7QN6 - chains A and B of the 8 polymer chains in the assembly; structure by electron microscopy, 2.90 A resolution.

[Chain A (and B)]
Name: Gamma-aminobutyric acid receptor subunit beta-3
From: Homo sapiens
Notes: chain B of this document is another copy of the same molecule, construct and numbering; everything in this record applies to it too
UniProt: P28472 (GBRB3_HUMAN); residues -24 to 448 here correspond to UniProt positions 1-473 (UniProt number = residue number + 25)
Chain sequence (473 residues; each row starts with the number of its first residue; numbers below 1 keep their minus sign (Met-24 is residue -24)):
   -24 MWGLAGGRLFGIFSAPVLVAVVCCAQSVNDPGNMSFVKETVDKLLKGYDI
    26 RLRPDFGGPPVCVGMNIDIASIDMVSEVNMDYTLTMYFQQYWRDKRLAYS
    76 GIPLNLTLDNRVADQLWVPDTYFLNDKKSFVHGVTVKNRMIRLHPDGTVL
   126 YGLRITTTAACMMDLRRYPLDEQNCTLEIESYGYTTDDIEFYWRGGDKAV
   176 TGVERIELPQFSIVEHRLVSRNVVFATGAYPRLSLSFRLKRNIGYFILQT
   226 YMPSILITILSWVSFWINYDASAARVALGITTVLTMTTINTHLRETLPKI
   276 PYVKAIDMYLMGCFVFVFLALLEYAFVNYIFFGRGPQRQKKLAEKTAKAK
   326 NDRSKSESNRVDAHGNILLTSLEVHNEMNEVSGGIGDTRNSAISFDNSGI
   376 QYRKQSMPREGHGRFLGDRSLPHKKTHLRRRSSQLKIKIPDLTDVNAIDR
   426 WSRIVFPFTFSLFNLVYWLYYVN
Not modelled in the structure: -24 to 6, 308-421, 448
Cystine bridges: Cys136-Cys150
Covalently attached groups: N-acetylglucosamine (NAG) linked to Asn80; glycan linked to Asn149
Swiss-Prot annotation at these positions:
  - binding site (benzamidine): Asp95 to Tyr97, Glu155 to Tyr157, Phe200
  - binding site (4-aminobutanoate): Tyr97, Glu155, Tyr157, Thr202
  - binding site (histamine): Tyr97, Ser156, Tyr157, Thr202
  - glycosylation (N-linked (GlcNAc...) asparagine): Asn8, Asn80, Asn149

[Chain A / chain B interface]
Pairs across the interface - 104 pairs, chain A then chain B:
  Met9(A) - Leu27(B)
  Met9(A) - Arg28(B)
  Met9(A) - Asp30(B)
  Met9(A) - Phe31(B)
  Met9(A) - Arg71(B)
  Val12(A) - Leu27(B)  hydrophobic
  Val12(A) - Phe31(B)  hydrophobic
  Lys13(A) - Gly22(B)
  Lys13(A) - Asp24(B)  salt bridge
  Lys13(A) - Leu27(B)
  Val16(A) - Arg26(B)
  Asp17(A) - Arg26(B)  salt bridge
  Leu20(A) - Arg26(B)
  Asp48(A) - Lys102(B)
  Tyr62(A) - Tyr97(B)  hydrogen bond
  Tyr62(A) - Leu99(B)
  Tyr62(A) - Tyr157(B)  hydrophobic
  Leu81(A) - Phe31(B)  hydrophobic
  Thr82(A) - Phe31(B)
  Thr82(A) - Gly158(B)
  Thr82(A) - Tyr159(B)
  Thr82(A) - Asp163(B)
  Leu83(A) - Arg26(B)
  Leu83(A) - Leu27(B)  hydrophobic
  Leu83(A) - Tyr159(B)
  Asp84(A) - Ile25(B)
  Asp84(A) - Arg26(B)  hydrogen bond (backbone-backbone)
  Asp84(A) - Trp92(B)
  Asp84(A) - Tyr159(B)
  Arg86(A) - Ile25(B)
  Arg86(A) - Asp89(B)  hydrogen bond (side chain-backbone)
  Arg86(A) - Leu91(B)  hydrogen bond (side chain-backbone)
  Val87(A) - Arg26(B)
  Phe105(A) - Lys102(B)
  Phe105(A) - Lys103(B)
  His107(A) - Asp101(B)  salt bridge
  His107(A) - Lys102(B)
  Val109(A) - Thr96(B)
  Val109(A) - Tyr97(B)
  Val109(A) - Phe98(B)  hydrophobic
  Val109(A) - Ser104(B)
  Val109(A) - Phe105(B)
  Val109(A) - Ile130(B)  hydrophobic
  Thr110(A) - Pro94(B)
  Thr110(A) - Thr96(B)  hydrogen bond (backbone-backbone)
  Thr110(A) - Leu128(B)
  Thr110(A) - Ile130(B)
  Val111(A) - Val93(B)  hydrophobic
  Val111(A) - Pro94(B)
  Val111(A) - Asp95(B)
  Val111(A) - Thr96(B)
  Asn113(A) - Tyr97(B)
  Asn113(A) - Tyr157(B)
  Arg114(A) - Tyr157(B)
  Met115(A) - Tyr157(B)  hydrophobic
  Met115(A) - Gly158(B)
  Met115(A) - Tyr205(B)
  Arg117(A) - Gly158(B)  hydrogen bond (side chain-backbone)
  Arg117(A) - Thr160(B)
  Arg117(A) - Thr202(B)  hydrogen bond (side chain-backbone)
  Arg117(A) - Tyr205(B)  hydrogen bond
  Leu125(A) - Thr202(B)
  Gly127(A) - Tyr157(B)
  Leu128(A) - Tyr157(B)  hydrogen bond (backbone-side chain)
  Arg129(A) - Tyr97(B)
  Arg129(A) - Phe98(B)  hydrogen bond (side chain-backbone)
  Arg129(A) - Leu99(B)  hydrogen bond (side chain-backbone)
  Arg129(A) - Asp101(B)  salt bridge
  Arg129(A) - Tyr157(B)  hydrogen bond (backbone-side chain)
  Arg180(A) - Phe200(B)
  Glu182(A) - Met137(B)
  Pro184(A) - Lys274(B)
  Pro184(A) - Pro276(B)
  Gly219(A) - Pro276(B)
  Tyr220(A) - Lys274(B)
  Tyr220(A) - Ile275(B)
  Tyr220(A) - Pro276(B)
  Leu223(A) - Arg269(B)
  Leu223(A) - Val278(B)  hydrophobic
  Leu223(A) - Met286(B)  hydrophobic
  Gln224(A) - Arg269(B)
  Leu231(A) - Phe289(B)  hydrophobic
  Ile234(A) - Phe293(B)  hydrophobic
  Leu235(A) - Phe293(B)  hydrophobic
  Leu235(A) - Leu296(B)  hydrophobic
  Val238(A) - Leu297(B)  hydrophobic
  Val238(A) - Ala300(B)  hydrophobic
  Trp241(A) - Asn303(B)
  Trp241(A) - Tyr304(B)  hydrophobic
  Ile242(A) - Val251(B)  hydrophobic
  Ile242(A) - Asn303(B)
  Asn243(A) - Asn303(B)  hydrogen bond (backbone-side chain)
  Asn243(A) - Phe307(B)
  Ala246(A) - Ser247(B)
  Ala248(A) - Ala248(B)  hydrophobic
  Ala249(A) - Ser247(B)
  Ala249(A) - Val251(B)  hydrophobic
  Leu253(A) - Val251(B)  hydrophobic
  Leu253(A) - Ile255(B)  hydrophobic
  Thr256(A) - Ile255(B)
  Thr256(A) - Leu259(B)
  Thr260(A) - Leu259(B)
  His267(A) - Glu270(B)  salt bridge
  Arg428(A) - Tyr304(B)
Interface residues without a listed pair, chain A (58 interface residues in all): Asp43, Gln64, Tyr66, Leu79, Asn85, Gln185, Asn217, Ile232, Ala252
Interface residues without a listed pair, chain B (63 interface residues in all): Pro29, Gly32, Phe63, Gln65, Ala88, Val106, Val258, Thr266

[Summary]
58 residues of chain A and 63 residues of chain B are in contact, with 13 hydrogen bonds and 5 salt bridges.
Polar pairs include Lys13(A)-Asp24(B), Asp17(A)-Arg26(B) and His107(A)-Asp101(B). Covalently linked
N-acetylglucosamine: at Asn80(A).
Both chains are Gamma-aminobutyric acid receptor subunit beta-3 (Homo sapiens). Entry 7QN6 (Cryo-EM structure
of human full-length beta3delta GABA(A)R in complex with nanobody Nb25) was determined by electron microscopy
together with 7QN5, 7QN7, 7QN8, 7QN9, 7QNA, 7QNB and 3 further entries from the same study.
